Entry 3RYC (X-ray diffraction, 2.10 A resolution); this record covers chains D and E of the 5 polymer chains in the assembly.

[Chain D]
Molecule: Tubulin beta chain
Organism: Ovis aries
Reference sequence: D0VWY9 (D0VWY9_SHEEP); the author numbering skips numbers that UniProt does not, so the offset changes along the chain: 1-44 = UniProt 1-44; 47-360 = UniProt 45-358; 369-455 = UniProt 359-445
Sequence (445 residues; row label = number of the first residue in the row; note: 10 numbers in that range are skipped by the numbering (no residue carries them; nothing is unmodelled there)):
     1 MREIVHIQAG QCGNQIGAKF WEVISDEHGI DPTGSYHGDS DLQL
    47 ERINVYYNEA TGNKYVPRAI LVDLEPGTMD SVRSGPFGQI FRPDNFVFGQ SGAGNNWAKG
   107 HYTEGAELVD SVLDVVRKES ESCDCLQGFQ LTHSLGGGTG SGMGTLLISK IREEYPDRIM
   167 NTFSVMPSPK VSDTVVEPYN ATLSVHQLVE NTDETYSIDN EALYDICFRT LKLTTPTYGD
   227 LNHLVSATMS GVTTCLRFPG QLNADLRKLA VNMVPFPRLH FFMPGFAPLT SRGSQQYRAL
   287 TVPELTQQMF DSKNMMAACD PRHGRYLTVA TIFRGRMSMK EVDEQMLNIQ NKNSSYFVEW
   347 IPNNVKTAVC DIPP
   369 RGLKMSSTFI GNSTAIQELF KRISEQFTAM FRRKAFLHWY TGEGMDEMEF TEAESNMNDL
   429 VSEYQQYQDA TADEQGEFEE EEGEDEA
Not modelled in the structure: 442-455
Residues lining bound ligands: GTP (guanosine-5'-triphosphate): Ala9, Gly10, Gln11, Cys12, Gly13, Gln15, Ile16, Asp69, Gly98, Ala99, Gly100, Asn101, Asn102, Ser140, Gly142, Gly143, Gly144, Thr145, Gly146, Val171, Pro173, Val177, Ser178, Glu183, Asn206, Leu209, Tyr224, Leu227, Asn228, Val231

[Chain E]
Molecule: Stathmin-4
Organism: Rattus norvegicus
Reference sequence: P63043 (STMN4_RAT); residues 5-145 here correspond to UniProt positions 49-189 (UniProt number = residue number + 44)
Sequence (143 residues; each row starts with the number of its first residue):
     3 XADMEVIELN KATSGQSWEV ILKPPSFDGV PEFNASLPRR RDPSLEEIQK KLEAAEERRK
    63 YQEAELLKHL AEKREHEREV IQKAIEENNN FIKMAKEKLA QKMESNKENR EAHLAAMLER
   123 LQEKDKHAEE VRKNKELKEE ASR
Not modelled in the structure: 3, 35-40
Modified / non-standard residues: ACE (acetyl group) at position 3
Sequence notes: engineered mutation Ala14 (Cys58 in P63043), Trp20 (Phe64 in P63043)

[How chain D and chain E interact]
Contacting residue pairs (27):
  Tyr108(D) with His129(E), hydrogen bond; Ala130(E), hydrophobic; Val133(E), hydrophobic; Arg134(E), hydrogen bond (backbone-side chain)
  Thr109(D) with Lys137(E)
  Ala112(D) with Arg134(E)
  Ser155(D) with Leu123(E)
  Lys156(D) with Asp127(E), salt bridge
  Arg158(D) with Met119(E)
  Glu159(D) with Leu120(E); Leu123(E); Gln124(E); Asp127(E)
  Pro162(D) with Met119(E), hydrophobic
  Gln193(D) with Lys126(E)
  Asn197(D) with Leu123(E); Lys126(E)
  Thr409(D) with Lys140(E), hydrogen bond (backbone-side chain)
  Gly410(D) with Lys137(E)
  Glu411(D) with Val133(E); Lys137(E), salt bridge
  Gly412(D) with Val133(E); Asn136(E), hydrogen bond (backbone-side chain); Lys137(E)
  Met413(D) with Val133(E)
  Glu417(D) with His129(E), salt bridge; Val133(E)
Other interface residues (no listed pair), chain D (19 interface residues in all): Glu110, Asp163, Glu196
Other interface residues (no listed pair), chain E (14 interface residues in all): Arg112

[Summary]
19 residues of chain D face 14 of chain E across their interface, with 4 hydrogen bonds and 3 salt bridges.
Polar pairs include Lys156(D)-Asp127(E), Glu411(D)-Lys137(E) and Glu417(D)-His129(E). Chain D binds GTP.
Here chain D is Tubulin beta chain (Ovis aries) and chain E is Stathmin-4 (Rattus norvegicus). Entry 3RYC
(Tubulin: RB3 stathmin-like domain complex) was determined by X-ray diffraction (same publication as 3RYF,
3RYH and 3RYI).
